PDB entry 5BTG | X-ray diffraction, 2.50 A resolution | chains A and D of the 8 polymer chains in the assembly

# Chain A
Name: DNA gyrase subunit A
Source organism: Mycobacterium tuberculosis (strain ATCC 25618 / H37Rv)
Notes: EC 5.99.1.3; fragment: GyrA 2-500 with IGSG C-terminal tag
UniProtKB: P9WG47 (GYRA_MYCTU); residues 2-500 here = UniProt positions 2-500
Sequence (503 residues; row label = number of the first residue in the row):
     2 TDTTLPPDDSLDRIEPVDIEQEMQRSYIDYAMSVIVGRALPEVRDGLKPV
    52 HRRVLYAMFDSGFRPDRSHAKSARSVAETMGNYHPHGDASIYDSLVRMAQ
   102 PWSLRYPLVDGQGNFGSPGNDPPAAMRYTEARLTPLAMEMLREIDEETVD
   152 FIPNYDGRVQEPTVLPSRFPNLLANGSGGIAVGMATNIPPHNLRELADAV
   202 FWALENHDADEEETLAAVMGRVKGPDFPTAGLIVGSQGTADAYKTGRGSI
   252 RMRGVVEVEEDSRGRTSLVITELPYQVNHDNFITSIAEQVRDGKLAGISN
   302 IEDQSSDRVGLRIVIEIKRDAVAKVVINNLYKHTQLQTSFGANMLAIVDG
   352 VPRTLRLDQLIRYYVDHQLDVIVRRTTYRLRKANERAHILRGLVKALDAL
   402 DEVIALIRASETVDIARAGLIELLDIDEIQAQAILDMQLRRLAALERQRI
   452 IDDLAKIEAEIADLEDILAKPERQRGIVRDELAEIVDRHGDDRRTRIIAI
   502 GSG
Disordered / not traced: 2-14, 502-504
Construct notes: expression tag (501-504)
Modified / non-standard residues: Tyr129 (O-phosphotyrosine; PTR)
Swiss-Prot annotation at these positions:
  - active site: Tyr129 (O-(5'-phospho-DNA)-tyrosine intermediate)
  - modified residue: Thr2 (N-acetylthreonine)
  - natural variant: Ala90 (A90V: Confers ciprofloxacin resistance, in clinical isolate), Ser91 (S91P: Confers ciprofloxacin resistance, in clinical isolate), Asp94 (D94A: Confers ciprofloxacin resistance, in clinical isolate; D94G: Confers ciprofloxacin resistance, in clinical isolate; D94H: Confers ciprofloxacin resistance, in clinical isolate ...)
  - mutagenesis: Thr80 (T80A: Slight resistance to fluoroquinolones. Hypersusceptibile, 2- to 14-fold higher sensitivity to fluoroquinolones, 2- to 8-fold more efficient in fluoroquinolone-induced DNA cleavage ...), Gly88 (G88A: Confers fluoroquinolone resistance, IC(50) is 2- to 26-fold higher than wild-type ...), Ala90 to Asp94 (80-fold increased resistance to fluoroquinolones, 32- to 64-fold reduction in fluoroquinolone-induced DNA cleavage), Ala90 (A90G: 4- to 16-fold more efficient in fluoroquinolone-induced DNA cleavage alone ...), Asp94 (D94G/H: 25- 45-fold increased resistance to fluoroquinolones, 4- to 8-fold reduction in fluoroquinolone-induced DNA cleavage ...)

# Chain D
Name: DNA gyrase subunit B
Source organism: Mycobacterium tuberculosis (strain ATCC 25618 / H37Rv)
Notes: EC 5.99.1.3; fragment: GyrB 426-675 with N-terminal SNA tag
UniProtKB: P9WG45 (GYRB_MYCTU); numbering as in UniProt (aligned over 426-675)
Sequence (253 residues; numbered 423 to 675; the number before each row is that of its first residue):
   423 SNALVRRKSATDIGGLPGKLADCRSTDPRKSELYVVEGDSAGGSAKSGRD
   473 SMFQAILPLRGKIINVEKARIDRVLKNTEVQAIITALGTGIHDEFDIGKL
   523 RYHKIVLMADADVDGQHISTLLLTLLFRFMRPLIENGHVFLAQPPLYKLK
   573 WQRSDPEFAYSDRERDGLLEAGLKAGKKINKEDGIQRYKGLGEMDAKELW
   623 ETTMDPSVRVLRQVTLDDAAAADELFSILMGEDVDARRSFITRNAKDVRF
   673 LDV
Disordered / not traced: 423, 432-436
Construct notes: expression tag (423-425)
Swiss-Prot annotation at these positions:
  - binding site (Mg(2+)): Glu459, Asp532, Asp534
  - site (Interaction with DNA): Lys484, Asn487
  - mutagenesis: Asp472 (D472H: No supercoiling activity), Arg482 (R482K: Increased susceptibility to fluoroquinolones, half supercoiling activity, no fluoroquinolone-induced DNA cleavage (makes sequence more like E.coli)), Asn499 (N499D: 17-fold increased resistance to fluoroquinolones, slightly increased DNA cleavage in absence of drugs), Asp577 (D577A: 37% supercoiling, 54% decatenation, 126% DNA cleavage in presence of norfloxacin; D577R: <2% supercoiling, 4% decatenation), Glu620 to Asp627 (<3% supercoiling, 18% decatenation, 75% DNA cleavage in presence of norfloxacin), Glu620 (E620A: 15% supercoiling, 19% decatenation, 143% DNA cleavage in presence of norfloxacin; E620R: 10% supercoiling, 7% decatenation), Glu623 (E623A: 18% supercoiling, 11% decatenation, 131% DNA cleavage in presence of norfloxacin; E623R: <2% supercoiling, 2% decatenation), Asp627 (D627A: 13% supercoiling, 10% decatenation, 42% DNA cleavage in presence of norfloxacin; D627R: <2% supercoiling, 3% decatenation)
Ion coordination: Mg2+: Asp532, Asp534
Residues lining bound ligands: Levofloxacin (LFX; (3S)-9-fluoro-3-methyl-10-(4-methylpiperazin-1-yl)-7-oxo-2,3-dihydro-7H-[1,4]oxazino[2,3,4-ij]quinoline-6-carboxylic acid): Arg482, Gly483, Thr500, Glu501
What the authors report for this chain:
  - binding site for Levofloxacin: Thr500, Glu501

# Interface between chain A and chain D
Residue-residue contacts (31; chain A residue first):
  Asp67(A) with Glu604(D)
  Arg68(A) with Glu604(D); Asp605(D)
  Ser69(A) with Glu604(D); Asp605(D)
  Lys72(A) with Glu615(D), salt bridge
  Gln113(A) with Lys572(D), hydrogen bond; Gln608(D)
  Gly114(A) with Glu615(D); Asp617(D)
  Asn115(A) with Ser462(D), hydrogen bond (side chain-backbone); Ser466(D)
  Asp122(A) with Lys468(D)
  Ala125(A) with Ser462(D)
  Tyr129(A) with Gly460(D); Asp461(D); Ser462(D); Gly614(D); Glu615(D)
  Arg133(A) with Asp605(D), salt bridge
  Arg292(A) with Ser431(D), hydrogen bond (side chain-backbone)
  Glu303(A) with Arg446(D), salt bridge
  Asp304(A) with Arg446(D); Ser473(D)
  Gln305(A) with Arg446(D)
  Ser306(A) with Ser473(D)
  Asp308(A) with Ser469(D); Lys619(D)
  Arg309(A) with Gly470(D), hydrogen bond (side chain-backbone); Arg471(D), hydrogen bond (side chain-backbone); Trp622(D)
Interface residues without a listed pair, chain A (19 interface residues in all): Ala288
Interface residues without a listed pair, chain D (26 interface residues in all): Lys430, Ala463, Gly465, Asp472, Met616, Ala618

# Summary
Chain A and chain D form an interface of 19 and 26 residues respectively; the contacts include 5 hydrogen
bonds and 3 salt bridges. Polar pairs include Lys72(A)-Glu615(D), Arg133(A)-Asp605(D) and Glu303(A)-Arg446(D).
Bound to chain D: Levofloxacin. From the paper: a binding site for Levofloxacin at Thr500(D) and Glu501(D).
Chain A is DNA gyrase subunit A and chain D is DNA gyrase subunit B, both from Mycobacterium tuberculosis
(strain ATCC 25618 / H37Rv); the structure, Crystal structure of a topoisomerase II complex, was determined by
X-ray diffraction together with 5BS8, 5BTA, 5BTC, 5BTD, 5BTF, 5BTI, 5BTL and 5BTN from the same study.
